3FQW - chains A and B of the 3 polymer chains in the assembly; structure by X-ray diffraction, 1.93 A resolution.

[Chain A]
Molecule: HLA class I histocompatibility antigen, A-2 alpha chain
Organism: Homo sapiens
Notes: fragment: extracellular domains alpha1, alpha2, alpha3
UniProt: P01892 (1A02_HUMAN); residues 1-275 here correspond to UniProt positions 25-299 (UniProt number = residue number + 24)
Chain sequence (275 residues; row label = number of the first residue in the row):
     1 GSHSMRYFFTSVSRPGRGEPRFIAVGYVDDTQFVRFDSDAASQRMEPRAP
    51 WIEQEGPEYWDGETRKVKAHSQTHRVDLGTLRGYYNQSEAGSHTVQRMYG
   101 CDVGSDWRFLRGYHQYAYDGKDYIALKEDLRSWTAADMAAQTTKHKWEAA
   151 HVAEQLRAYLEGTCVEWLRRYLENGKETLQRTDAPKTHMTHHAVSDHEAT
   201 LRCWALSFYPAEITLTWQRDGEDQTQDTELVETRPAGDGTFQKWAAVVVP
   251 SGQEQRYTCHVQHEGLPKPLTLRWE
Cystine bridges: Cys101-Cys164, Cys203-Cys259
Metal / ion sites: Cd2+ site 1: Gly1, His3; Cd2+ site 2: Asp30, Glu212; Cd2+ site 3 near His145 (its only coordinating residue here); Cd2+ site 4 near His191 (its only coordinating residue here)

[Chain B]
Molecule: Beta-2-microglobulin
Organism: Homo sapiens
UniProt: P61769 (B2MG_HUMAN); residues 1-98 here correspond to UniProt positions 22-119 (UniProt number = residue number + 21)
Chain sequence (98 residues; row label = number of the first residue in the row):
     1 QRTPKIQVYSRHPAENGKSNFLNCYVSGFHPSDIEVDLLKNGERIEKVEH
    51 SDLSFSKDWSFYLLYYTEFTPTEKDEYACRVNHVTLSQPKIVKWDRDM
Cystine bridges: Cys24-Cys79
Metal / ion sites: Co2+ near His50 (its only coordinating residue here)
Swiss-Prot annotation at these positions:
  - modified residue: Gln1 (Pyrrolidone carboxylic acid)
  - glycosylation (N-linked (Glc) (glycation) lysine): Lys18, Lys40, Lys47, Lys57, Lys90, Lys93

[Chain A / chain B interface]
Contacting residue pairs (51; chain A residue first):
  Phe8(A) - Ser54(B)
  Phe8(A) - Phe55(B)
  Phe9(A) - Phe55(B)
  Thr10(A) - Leu53(B)
  Thr10(A) - Phe55(B)
  Thr10(A) - Phe61(B)
  Val12(A) - Ser32(B)
  Ile23(A) - Leu53(B)
  Val25(A) - Asp52(B)
  Val25(A) - Leu53(B)
  Val25(A) - Ser54(B)
  Tyr27(A) - Ser54(B)
  Tyr27(A) - Tyr62(B)
  Gln32(A) - Asp52(B)  hydrogen bond
  Arg35(A) - Asp52(B)  salt bridge
  Gln96(A) - His30(B)  hydrogen bond
  Gln96(A) - Phe55(B)
  Gln96(A) - Trp59(B)  hydrogen bond (side chain-backbone)
  Gln96(A) - Phe61(B)
  Arg97(A) - Phe55(B)
  Met98(A) - Phe55(B)  hydrophobic
  Gln115(A) - Trp59(B)
  Tyr116(A) - Trp59(B)
  Ala117(A) - Trp59(B)
  Asp119(A) - Gln1(B)
  Asp119(A) - His30(B)
  Gly120(A) - Arg2(B)  hydrogen bond (backbone-side chain)
  Gly120(A) - His30(B)
  Gly120(A) - Trp59(B)
  Asp122(A) - Trp59(B)  hydrogen bond
  His192(A) - Asp97(B)  salt bridge
  Arg202(A) - Asp97(B)  hydrogen bond (side chain-backbone)
  Arg202(A) - Met98(B)
  Trp204(A) - Asp97(B)
  Trp204(A) - Met98(B)
  Val231(A) - Gln7(B)
  Glu232(A) - Gln7(B)  hydrogen bond (backbone-side chain)
  Arg234(A) - Gln7(B)  hydrogen bond
  Arg234(A) - Tyr9(B)
  Arg234(A) - Met98(B)  hydrogen bond (side chain-backbone)
  Pro235(A) - Tyr9(B)  hydrogen bond (backbone-side chain)
  Pro235(A) - Asn23(B)
  Pro235(A) - Tyr25(B)
  Ala236(A) - Arg11(B)  hydrogen bond (backbone-side chain)
  Ala236(A) - Asn23(B)  hydrogen bond (backbone-side chain)
  Gly237(A) - Arg11(B)
  Gly237(A) - Leu64(B)
  Gln242(A) - Tyr9(B)
  Gln242(A) - Ser10(B)  hydrogen bond (side chain-backbone)
  Gln242(A) - Arg11(B)  hydrogen bond (side chain-backbone)
  Trp244(A) - Met98(B)  hydrogen bond (side chain-backbone)
Interface residues without a listed pair, chain A (35 interface residues in all): Arg48, Thr94, Lys121, Leu206, Thr233, Asp238
Interface residues without a listed pair, chain B (24 interface residues in all): His12, Pro13, Asp58, Arg96

[Summary]
35 residues of chain A and 24 residues of chain B are in contact, with 15 hydrogen bonds and 2 salt bridges.
Among the polar pairs are Arg35(A)-Asp52(B), His192(A)-Asp97(B) and Gln32(A)-Asp52(B). Gly1(A) and His3(A)
coordinate Cd2+ site 1.
Here chain A is HLA class I histocompatibility antigen, A-2 alpha chain and chain B is Beta-2-microglobulin,
both from Homo sapiens. Entry 3FQW (Phosphorylation of self-peptides alters Human Leukocyte Antigen Class
I-restricted antigen presentation and generates tumor specific epitopes) was determined by X-ray diffraction,
deposited together with 3FQN, 3FQR, 3FQT, 3FQU and 3FQX.
